Entry 4OSZ (X-ray diffraction, 2.61 A resolution); this record covers chains A and J of the 3 polymer chains in the assembly.

# Chain A
Molecule: Hax3
Organism: Xanthomonas campestris pv. armoraciae
UniProt: Q3ZD72 (Q3ZD72_XANCA); residue numbers follow UniProt; this construct covers 231-720
Chain sequence (499 residues; numbered 230 to 728; the number before each row is that of its first residue):
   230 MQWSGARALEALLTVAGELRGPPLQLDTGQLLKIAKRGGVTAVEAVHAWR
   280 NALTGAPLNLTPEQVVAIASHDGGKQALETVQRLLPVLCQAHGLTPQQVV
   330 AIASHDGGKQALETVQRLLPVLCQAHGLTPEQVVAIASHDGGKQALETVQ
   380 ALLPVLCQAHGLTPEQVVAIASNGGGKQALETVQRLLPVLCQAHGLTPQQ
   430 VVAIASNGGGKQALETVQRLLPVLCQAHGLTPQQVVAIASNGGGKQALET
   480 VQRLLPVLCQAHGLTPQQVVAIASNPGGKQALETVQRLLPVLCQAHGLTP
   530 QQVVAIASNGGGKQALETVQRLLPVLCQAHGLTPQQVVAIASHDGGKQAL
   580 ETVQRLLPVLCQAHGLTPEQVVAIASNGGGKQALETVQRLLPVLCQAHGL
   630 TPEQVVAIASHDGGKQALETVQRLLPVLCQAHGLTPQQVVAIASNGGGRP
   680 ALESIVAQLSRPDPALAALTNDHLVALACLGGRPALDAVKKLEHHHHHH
Not modelled in the structure: 230, 722-728
Sequence notes: expression tag (230, 721-728); engineered mutation His300 (Asn in Q3ZD72), Asp301 (Ile in Q3ZD72), His368 (Asn in Q3ZD72), Asp369 (Ile in Q3ZD72), Asn402 (His in Q3ZD72), Gly403 (Asp in Q3ZD72), Asn436 (His in Q3ZD72), Gly437 (Asp in Q3ZD72), Asn470 (His in Q3ZD72), Gly471 (Asp in Q3ZD72), Pro505 (Ser in Q3ZD72), Gly539 (Ser in Q3ZD72), His572 (Asn in Q3ZD72), Asp573 (Ser in Q3ZD72), Asn606 (His in Q3ZD72), Gly607 (Asp in Q3ZD72), His640 (Asn in Q3ZD72), Asp641 (Ile in Q3ZD72)

# Chain J
Molecule: 17-nt DNA strand
Sequence (17 nucleotides; numbered -14 to 2; the number before each row is that of its first residue; numbers below 1 keep their minus sign (DA-14 is residue -14)):
   -14 AGAGAGATAAAGGGACA

# How chain A and chain J interact
Pairs across the interface (5; chain A residue first):
  Lys262(A) with DA-5(J), phosphate contact
  Lys265(A) with DA-4(J), salt bridge to the phosphate
  Arg266(A) with DG-3(J), hydrogen bond to the base; DG-2(J), base contact
  Ser435(A) with DG-9(J), phosphate contact
Also at the interface, not in a pair above, chain A (7 interface residues in all): Asp335, His368, Gln428
Also at the interface, not in a pair above, chain J (7 interface residues in all): DA-10, DT-7

# Summary
Chain A and chain J each contribute 7 residues to their interface, with 1 hydrogen bond and 1 salt bridge.
Polar pairs include Arg266(A)-DG-3(J) and Lys265(A)-DA-4(J).
Chain A is Hax3 (Xanthomonas campestris pv. armoraciae) and chain J is a 17-nt DNA strand; the structure,
Crystal structure of the S505P mutant of TAL effector dHax3, was determined by X-ray diffraction (same
publication as 4OSH, 4OSI, 4OSJ, 4OSK, 4OSL, 4OSM and 9 further entries).
